7L7F - chains B and D of the 4 polymer chains in the assembly; structure by electron microscopy, 3.24 A resolution.

Chain B (and D):
Protein: Angiotensin-converting enzyme 2
Organism: Homo sapiens
Notes: EC 3.4.17.23, 3.4.17.-; chain D of this document is another copy of the same molecule, construct and numbering; everything in this record applies to it too
Reference sequence: Q9BYF1 (ACE2_HUMAN); residue numbers follow UniProt; this construct covers 1-805
Sequence (805 residues; row label = number of the first residue in the row):
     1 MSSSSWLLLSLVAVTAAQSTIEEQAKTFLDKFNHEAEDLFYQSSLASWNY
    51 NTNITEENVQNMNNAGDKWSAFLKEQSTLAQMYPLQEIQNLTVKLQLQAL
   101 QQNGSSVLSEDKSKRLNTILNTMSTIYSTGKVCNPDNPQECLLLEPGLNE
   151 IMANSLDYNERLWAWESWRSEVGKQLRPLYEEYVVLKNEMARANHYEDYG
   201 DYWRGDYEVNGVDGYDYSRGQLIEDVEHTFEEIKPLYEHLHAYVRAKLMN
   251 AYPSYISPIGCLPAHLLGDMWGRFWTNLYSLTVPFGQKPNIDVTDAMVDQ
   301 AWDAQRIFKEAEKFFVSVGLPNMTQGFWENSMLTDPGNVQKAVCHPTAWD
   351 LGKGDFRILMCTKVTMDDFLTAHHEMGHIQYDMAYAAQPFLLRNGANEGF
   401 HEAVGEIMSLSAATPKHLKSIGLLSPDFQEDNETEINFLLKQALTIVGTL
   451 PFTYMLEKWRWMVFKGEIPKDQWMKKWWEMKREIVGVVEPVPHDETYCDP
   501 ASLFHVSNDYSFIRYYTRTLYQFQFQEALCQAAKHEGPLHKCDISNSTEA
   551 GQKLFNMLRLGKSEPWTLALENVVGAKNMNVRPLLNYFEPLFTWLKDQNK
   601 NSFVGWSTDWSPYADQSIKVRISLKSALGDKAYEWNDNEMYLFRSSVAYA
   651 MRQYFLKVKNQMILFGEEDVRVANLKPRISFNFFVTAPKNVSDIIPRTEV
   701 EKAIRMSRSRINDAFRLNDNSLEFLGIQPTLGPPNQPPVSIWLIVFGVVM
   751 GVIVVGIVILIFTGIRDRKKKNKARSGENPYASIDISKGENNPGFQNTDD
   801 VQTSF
Not modelled in the structure: 1-20, 732-805
Disulfides: Cys-133/Cys-141, Cys-344/Cys-361, Cys-530/Cys-542
UniProt features mapped onto this chain:
  - region: Asp-30 to Tyr-41 (Interaction with SARS-CoV spike glycoprotein), Met-82 to Pro-84 (Interaction with SARS-CoV spike glycoprotein), Lys-353 to Arg-357 (Interaction with SARS-CoV spike glycoprotein), Arg-652 to Lys-659 (Essential for cleavage by ADAM17), Arg-697 to Arg-716 (Essential for cleavage by TMPRSS11D and TMPRSS2)
  - motif: Glu-778 to Ile-786 (LIR), Tyr-781 to Asp-785 (SH2-binding), Tyr-781 to Ile-784 (Endocytic sorting signal), Asn-792 to Phe-795 (PTB), Thr-803 to Phe-805 (PDZ-binding)
  - active site: Glu-375 (Proton acceptor), His-505 (Proton donor)
  - binding site (chloride): Arg-169, Trp-477, Lys-481
  - binding site (substrate): Arg-273, His-345, Pro-346, Tyr-515
  - binding site (Zn(2+)): His-374, His-378, Glu-402
  - modified residue: Tyr-781 (Phosphotyrosine), Ser-783 (Phosphoserine)
  - glycosylation (N-linked (GlcNAc...) asparagine): Asn-53, Asn-90, Asn-103, Asn-322, Asn-432, Asn-546, Asn-690
  - cross-link: Lys-788 (Glycyl lysine isopeptide (Lys-Gly) (interchain with G-Cter in ubiquitin))
  - mutagenesis: Ser-19 (S19P: Increases slightly the interaction with RBD domain of SARS-CoV-2 spike protein), Gln-24 to Lys-26 (Slightly inhibits interaction with SARS-CoV spike glycoprotein), Gln-24 (Q24T: Increases slightly the interaction with RBD domain of SARS-CoV-2 spike protein), Ala-25 (A25V: Increases slightly the interaction with RBD domain of SARS-CoV-2 spike protein), Thr-27 (T27Y: Increases slightly the interaction with RBD domain of SARS-CoV-2 spike protein. In sACE2.v2.2; increases interaction with RBD domain of SARS-CoV-2 spike protein ...), Leu-29 (L29F: Increases slightly the interaction with RBD domain of SARS-CoV-2 spike protein), Lys-31 (K31D: Abolishes interaction with SARS-CoV spike glycoprotein; K31Y: Increases slightly the interaction with RBD domain of SARS-CoV-2 spike protein), Asn-33 (N33D: Increases slightly the interaction with RBD domain of SARS-CoV-2 spike protein), His-34 (H34A: Increases slightly the interaction with RBD domain of SARS-CoV-2 spike protein), Glu-37 (E37A: No effect on interaction with SARS-CoV spike glycoprotein), Asp-38 (D38A: No effect on interaction with SARS-CoV spike glycoprotein), Leu-39 (L39R: Increases slightly the interaction with RBD domain of SARS-CoV-2 spike protein), 50 further mutagenesis entries in UniProt

How chain B and chain D interact:
Contacting residue pairs (34):
  Ile-126(B) / Gln-139(D)
  Thr-129(B) / Gln-139(D)
  Pro-138(B) / Gln-175(D)
  Gln-139(B) / Thr-129(D)
  Gln-139(B) / Gln-175(D)  hydrogen bond
  Gln-175(B) / Pro-138(D)
  Gln-175(B) / Gln-139(D)  hydrogen bond
  Tyr-633(B) / Arg-710(D)
  Glu-634(B) / Lys-657(D)  salt bridge
  Asn-636(B) / Gln-653(D)  hydrogen bond
  Asn-638(B) / Tyr-649(D)
  Asn-638(B) / Arg-652(D)
  Asn-638(B) / Gln-653(D)  hydrogen bond
  Glu-639(B) / Tyr-649(D)
  Tyr-641(B) / Arg-652(D)
  Tyr-641(B) / Glu-667(D)
  Tyr-649(B) / Asn-638(D)
  Tyr-649(B) / Glu-639(D)
  Arg-652(B) / Asn-638(D)
  Arg-652(B) / Tyr-641(D)
  Gln-653(B) / Asn-636(D)  hydrogen bond
  Gln-653(B) / Asn-638(D)  hydrogen bond
  Lys-657(B) / Glu-634(D)  salt bridge
  Glu-667(B) / Tyr-641(D)
  Ser-709(B) / Arg-716(D)
  Arg-710(B) / Tyr-633(D)
  Arg-710(B) / Ala-714(D)  hydrogen bond (side chain-backbone)
  Arg-710(B) / Arg-716(D)
  Asp-713(B) / Asp-713(D)
  Asp-713(B) / Arg-716(D)  salt bridge
  Ala-714(B) / Arg-710(D)  hydrogen bond (backbone-side chain)
  Arg-716(B) / Ser-709(D)
  Arg-716(B) / Arg-710(D)
  Arg-716(B) / Asp-713(D)  salt bridge
Other interface residues (no listed pair), chain B (28 interface residues in all): Gly-130, Leu-642, Ser-645, Ala-648, Leu-656, Gly-666, Phe-715
Other interface residues (no listed pair), chain D (28 interface residues in all): Ile-126, Gly-130, Leu-642, Ser-645, Ala-648, Leu-656, Gly-666, Phe-715

Overview:
The chain B/chain D interface involves 28 residues from each chain; the contacts include 8 hydrogen bonds and
4 salt bridges. Among the polar pairs are Glu-634(B)/Lys-657(D), Asp-713(B)/Arg-716(D) and
Gln-139(B)/Gln-175(D).
Both chains are Angiotensin-converting enzyme 2 (Homo sapiens). Entry 7L7F (Cryo-EM structure of human ACE2
receptor bound to protein encoded by vaccine candidate BNT162b1) was determined by electron microscopy
together with 7L7K from the same study.
